PDB entry 6KQE | X-ray diffraction, 3.30 A resolution | chains A and C of the 9 polymer chains in the assembly

[Chain A]
Molecule: DNA-directed RNA polymerase subunit alpha
Source organism: Thermus thermophilus (strain HB8 / ATCC 27634 / DSM 579)
Notes: EC 2.7.7.6
Reference sequence: Q5SHR6 (RPOA_THET8); residues 1-315 here = UniProt positions 1-315
Sequence (315 residues; each row starts with the number of its first residue):
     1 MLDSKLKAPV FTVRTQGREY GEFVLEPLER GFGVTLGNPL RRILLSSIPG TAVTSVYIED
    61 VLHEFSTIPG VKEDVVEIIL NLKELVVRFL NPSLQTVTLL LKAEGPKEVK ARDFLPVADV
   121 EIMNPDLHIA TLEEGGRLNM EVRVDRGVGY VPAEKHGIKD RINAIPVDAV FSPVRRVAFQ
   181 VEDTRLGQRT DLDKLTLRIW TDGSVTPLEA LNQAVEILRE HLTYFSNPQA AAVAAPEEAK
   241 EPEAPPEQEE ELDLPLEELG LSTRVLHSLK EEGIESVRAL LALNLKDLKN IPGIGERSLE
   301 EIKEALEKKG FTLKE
Disordered / not traced: 1-3, 235-315

[Chain C]
Molecule: DNA-directed RNA polymerase subunit beta
Source organism: Thermus thermophilus (strain HB8 / ATCC 27634 / DSM 579)
Notes: EC 2.7.7.6
Reference sequence: Q8RQE9 (RPOB_THET8); residues 1-1119 here = UniProt positions 1-1119
Sequence (1119 residues; numbered 1 to 1119; the number before each row is that of its first residue):
     1 MEIKRFGRIR EVIPLPPLTE IQVESYRRAL QADVPPEKRE NVGIQAAFRE TFPIEEEDKG
    61 KGGLVLDFLE YRLGEPPFPQ DECREKDLTY QAPLYARLQL IHKDTGLIKE DEVFLGHIPL
   121 MTEDGSFIIN GADRVIVSQI HRSPGVYFTP DPARPGRYIA SIIPLPKRGP WIDLEVEPNG
   181 VVSMKVNKRK FPLVLLLRVL GYDQETLARE LGAYGELVQG LMDESVFAMR PEEALIRLFT
   241 LLRPGDPPKR DKAVAYVYGL IADPRRYDLG EAGRYKAEEK LGIRLSGRTL ARFEDGEFKD
   301 EVFLPTLRYL FALTAGVPGH EVDDIDHLGN RRIRTVGELM TDQFRVGLAR LARGVRERML
   361 MGSEDSLTPA KLVNSRPLEA AIREFFSRSQ LSQFKDETNP LSSLRHKRRI SALGPGGLTR
   421 ERAGFDVRDV HRTHYGRICP VETPEGANIG LITSLAAYAR VDELGFIRTP YRRVVGGVVT
   481 DEVVYMTATE EDRYTIAQAN TPLEGNRIAA ERVVARRKGE PVIVSPEEVE FMDVSPKQVF
   541 SVNTNLIPFL EHDDANRALM GSNMQTQAVP LIRAQAPVVM TGLEERVVRD SLAALYAEED
   601 GEVAKVDGNR IVVRYEDGRL VEYPLRRFYR SNQGTALDQR PRVVVGQRVR KGDLLADGPA
   661 SENGFLALGQ NVLVAIMPFD GYNFEDAIVI SEELLKRDFY TSIHIERYEI EARDTKLGPE
   721 RITRDIPHLS EAALRDLDEE GVVRIGAEVK PGDILVGRTS FKGESEPTPE ERLLRSIFGE
   781 KARDVKDTSL RVPPGEGGIV VRTVRLRRGD PGVELKPGVR EVVRVYVAQK RKLQVGDKLA
   841 NRHGNKGVVA KILPVEDMPH LPDGTPVDVI LNPLGVPSRM NLGQILETHL GLAGYFLGQR
   901 YISPIFDGAK EPEIKELLAQ AFEVYFGKRK GEGFGVDKRE VEVLRRAEKL GLVTPGKTPE
   961 EQLKELFLQG KVVLYDGRTG EPIEGPIVVG QMFIMKLYHM VEDKMHARST GPYSLITQQP
  1021 LGGKAQFGGQ RFGEMEVWAL EAYGAAHTLQ EMLTLKSDDI EGRNAAYEAI IKGEDVPEPS
  1081 VPESFRVLVK ELQALALDVQ TLDEKDNPVD IFEGLASKR
Disordered / not traced: 57-62, 1119

[Interface between chain A and chain C]
Residue-residue contacts (82; chain A residue first):
  Glu-22(A) / Phe-934(C)
  Val-34(A) / Arg-939(C)
  Val-34(A) / Thr-979(C)
  Val-34(A) / Gly-980(C)
  Asn-38(A) / Asp-976(C)
  Asn-38(A) / Gly-977(C)  hydrogen bond (side chain-backbone)
  Asn-38(A) / Arg-978(C)
  Asn-38(A) / Thr-979(C)  hydrogen bond (side chain-backbone)
  Asn-38(A) / Gly-980(C)  hydrogen bond (side chain-backbone)
  Arg-41(A) / His-860(C)  hydrogen bond
  Arg-41(A) / Gly-864(C)  hydrogen bond (side chain-backbone)
  Arg-42(A) / Glu-856(C)  hydrogen bond (side chain-backbone)
  Arg-42(A) / Asp-857(C)  salt bridge
  Arg-42(A) / Gly-977(C)  hydrogen bond (side chain-backbone)
  Arg-42(A) / Arg-978(C)
  Ser-46(A) / Glu-856(C)
  Leu-62(A) / Ile-745(C)  hydrophobic
  Leu-62(A) / Gly-746(C)
  His-63(A) / Ile-745(C)
  His-63(A) / Gly-746(C)
  His-63(A) / Ile-799(C)
  His-63(A) / Val-800(C)
  His-63(A) / Val-801(C)
  Glu-64(A) / Lys-830(C)  salt bridge
  Phe-65(A) / Phe-628(C)
  Phe-65(A) / Ile-703(C)  hydrophobic
  Phe-65(A) / Gln-829(C)
  Phe-65(A) / Lys-830(C)
  Thr-67(A) / Asn-609(C)  hydrogen bond
  Thr-67(A) / Phe-628(C)
  Ile-68(A) / Asp-607(C)
  Pro-69(A) / Asp-607(C)
  Gly-70(A) / Asp-607(C)  hydrogen bond (backbone-side chain)
  Val-71(A) / Asp-607(C)  hydrogen bond (backbone-side chain)
  Val-71(A) / Gly-608(C)  hydrogen bond (backbone-backbone)
  Lys-72(A) / Val-606(C)
  Lys-72(A) / Gly-608(C)
  Lys-72(A) / Pro-641(C)
  Lys-72(A) / Arg-642(C)
  Lys-72(A) / Val-643(C)  hydrogen bond (side chain-backbone)
  Asp-74(A) / Arg-627(C)  salt bridge
  Asp-74(A) / Arg-640(C)
  Leu-80(A) / Asp-698(C)
  Lys-83(A) / Lys-696(C)  hydrogen bond (side chain-backbone)
  Lys-83(A) / Asp-698(C)  salt bridge
  Glu-133(A) / Lys-605(C)
  Glu-133(A) / Val-606(C)  hydrogen bond (side chain-backbone)
  Glu-133(A) / Asp-607(C)
  Glu-133(A) / Arg-610(C)  salt bridge
  Tyr-150(A) / Glu-692(C)
  Tyr-150(A) / Leu-695(C)
  Tyr-150(A) / Lys-696(C)
  Tyr-150(A) / Lys-832(C)
  Glu-154(A) / Lys-832(C)  salt bridge
  Ile-162(A) / Arg-744(C)
  Asn-163(A) / Arg-744(C)
  Asp-168(A) / Lys-832(C)  salt bridge
  Arg-176(A) / Asp-863(C)  hydrogen bond (side chain-backbone)
  Arg-176(A) / Gly-864(C)
  Arg-176(A) / Thr-865(C)
  Val-177(A) / Gly-864(C)
  Ala-178(A) / Pro-862(C)
  Ala-178(A) / Asp-863(C)
  Ala-178(A) / Gly-864(C)
  Phe-179(A) / Arg-939(C)  hydrogen bond (backbone-side chain)
  Gln-180(A) / Arg-929(C)  hydrogen bond
  Gln-180(A) / Phe-934(C)
  Gln-180(A) / Gly-935(C)  hydrogen bond (side chain-backbone)
  Gln-180(A) / Asp-937(C)
  Val-181(A) / Asp-937(C)  hydrogen bond (backbone-side chain)
  Val-181(A) / Lys-938(C)  hydrogen bond (backbone-backbone)
  Val-181(A) / Arg-939(C)
  Glu-182(A) / Phe-934(C)
  Glu-182(A) / Gly-935(C)  hydrogen bond (side chain-backbone)
  Asp-183(A) / Lys-938(C)  salt bridge
  Asp-191(A) / Lys-938(C)  salt bridge
  Leu-192(A) / Lys-938(C)  hydrogen bond (backbone-side chain)
  Asp-193(A) / Lys-938(C)  salt bridge
  Thr-196(A) / Phe-934(C)
  Arg-198(A) / Glu-932(C)  salt bridge
  Arg-198(A) / Phe-934(C)
  Trp-200(A) / Asp-863(C)
Other interface residues (no listed pair), chain A (42 interface residues in all): Leu-45, Ser-66, Val-170
Other interface residues (no listed pair), chain C (51 interface residues in all): Arg-573, Val-644, Val-645, Ala-828, Val-855, Val-936

[In short]
42 residues of chain A face 51 of chain C across their interface; the contacts include 22 hydrogen bonds and
11 salt bridges. Among the polar pairs are Arg-42(A)/Asp-857(C), Glu-64(A)/Lys-830(C) and
Asp-74(A)/Arg-627(C).
Chain A is DNA-directed RNA polymerase subunit alpha and chain C is DNA-directed RNA polymerase subunit beta,
both from Thermus thermophilus (strain HB8 / ATCC 27634 / DSM 579); the structure, Thermus thermophilus
initial transcription complex comprising sigma A and 5'-OH RNA of 4 nt, was determined by X-ray diffraction
(same publication as 6KQD, 6KQF, 6KQG, 6KQH, 6KQL, 6KQM and 6 further entries).
